PDB entry 8J7F | electron microscopy, 2.60 A resolution | chains D and E of the 5 polymer chains in the assembly

# Chain D
Protein: ion channel, Voltage dependent ion channel, Green fluorescent protein (Fragment), Ion transport domain-containing protein
From: Homo sapiens
UniProt: R1EKX3 (R1EKX3_EMIHU); residues 94-345 here correspond to UniProt positions 45-296 (UniProt number = residue number - 49)
Chain sequence (289 residues; numbered 69 to 357; the number before each row is that of its first residue):
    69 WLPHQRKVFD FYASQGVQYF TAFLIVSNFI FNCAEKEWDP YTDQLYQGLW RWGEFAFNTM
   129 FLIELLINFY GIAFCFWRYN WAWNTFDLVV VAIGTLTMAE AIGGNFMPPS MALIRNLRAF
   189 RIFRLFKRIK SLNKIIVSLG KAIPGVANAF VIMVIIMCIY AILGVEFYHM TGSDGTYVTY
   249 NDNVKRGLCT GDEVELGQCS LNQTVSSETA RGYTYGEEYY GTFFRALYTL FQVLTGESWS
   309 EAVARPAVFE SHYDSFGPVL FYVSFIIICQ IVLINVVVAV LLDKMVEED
Construct notes: conflict Val157 (Ile108 in R1EKX3)
Ion coordination: Ca2+: Asn249 (shared with 1 residue of chain C)

# Chain E
Protein: Ile-ala-ala-ile-his-asn-ala-arg-arg-lys-lys-arg-glu-ala-ala-ala-ala-his-lys-ala
From: Homo sapiens
Chain sequence (20 residues; numbered 2 to 21; the number before each row is that of its first residue):
     2 IAAIHNARRK KREAAAAHKA

# How chain D and chain E interact
Contacting residue pairs (5; chain D residue first):
  Asn343(D) - Ile2(E)
  Ala347(D) - Arg9(E)
  Leu350(D) - His6(E)
  Val354(D) - His6(E)
  Val354(D) - Arg10(E)
Interface residues without a listed pair, chain D (7 interface residues in all): Val346, Asp351, Asp357
Interface residues without a listed pair, chain E (6 interface residues in all): Ala3, Arg13

# Overview
Chain D and chain E form an interface of 7 and 6 residues respectively.
Here chain D is ion channel, Voltage dependent ion channel, Green fluorescent protein (Fragment), Ion
transport domain-containing protein and chain E is
Ile-ala-ala-ile-his-asn-ala-arg-arg-lys-lys-arg-glu-ala-ala-ala-ala-his-lys-ala, both from Homo sapiens. Entry
8J7F (ion channel) was determined by electron microscopy, deposited together with 8J7M and 8J7H.
